Entry 3GTG (X-ray diffraction, 3.78 A resolution); this record covers chains A and I of the 13 polymer chains in the assembly.

[Chain A]
Name: DNA-directed RNA polymerase II subunit RPB1
From: Saccharomyces cerevisiae
Notes: EC 2.7.7.6; fragment: DNA-directed RNA polymerase II largest subunit
UniProt: P04050 (RPB1_YEAST); residue numbers follow UniProt; this construct covers 1-1733
Sequence (1733 residues; row label = number of the first residue in the row):
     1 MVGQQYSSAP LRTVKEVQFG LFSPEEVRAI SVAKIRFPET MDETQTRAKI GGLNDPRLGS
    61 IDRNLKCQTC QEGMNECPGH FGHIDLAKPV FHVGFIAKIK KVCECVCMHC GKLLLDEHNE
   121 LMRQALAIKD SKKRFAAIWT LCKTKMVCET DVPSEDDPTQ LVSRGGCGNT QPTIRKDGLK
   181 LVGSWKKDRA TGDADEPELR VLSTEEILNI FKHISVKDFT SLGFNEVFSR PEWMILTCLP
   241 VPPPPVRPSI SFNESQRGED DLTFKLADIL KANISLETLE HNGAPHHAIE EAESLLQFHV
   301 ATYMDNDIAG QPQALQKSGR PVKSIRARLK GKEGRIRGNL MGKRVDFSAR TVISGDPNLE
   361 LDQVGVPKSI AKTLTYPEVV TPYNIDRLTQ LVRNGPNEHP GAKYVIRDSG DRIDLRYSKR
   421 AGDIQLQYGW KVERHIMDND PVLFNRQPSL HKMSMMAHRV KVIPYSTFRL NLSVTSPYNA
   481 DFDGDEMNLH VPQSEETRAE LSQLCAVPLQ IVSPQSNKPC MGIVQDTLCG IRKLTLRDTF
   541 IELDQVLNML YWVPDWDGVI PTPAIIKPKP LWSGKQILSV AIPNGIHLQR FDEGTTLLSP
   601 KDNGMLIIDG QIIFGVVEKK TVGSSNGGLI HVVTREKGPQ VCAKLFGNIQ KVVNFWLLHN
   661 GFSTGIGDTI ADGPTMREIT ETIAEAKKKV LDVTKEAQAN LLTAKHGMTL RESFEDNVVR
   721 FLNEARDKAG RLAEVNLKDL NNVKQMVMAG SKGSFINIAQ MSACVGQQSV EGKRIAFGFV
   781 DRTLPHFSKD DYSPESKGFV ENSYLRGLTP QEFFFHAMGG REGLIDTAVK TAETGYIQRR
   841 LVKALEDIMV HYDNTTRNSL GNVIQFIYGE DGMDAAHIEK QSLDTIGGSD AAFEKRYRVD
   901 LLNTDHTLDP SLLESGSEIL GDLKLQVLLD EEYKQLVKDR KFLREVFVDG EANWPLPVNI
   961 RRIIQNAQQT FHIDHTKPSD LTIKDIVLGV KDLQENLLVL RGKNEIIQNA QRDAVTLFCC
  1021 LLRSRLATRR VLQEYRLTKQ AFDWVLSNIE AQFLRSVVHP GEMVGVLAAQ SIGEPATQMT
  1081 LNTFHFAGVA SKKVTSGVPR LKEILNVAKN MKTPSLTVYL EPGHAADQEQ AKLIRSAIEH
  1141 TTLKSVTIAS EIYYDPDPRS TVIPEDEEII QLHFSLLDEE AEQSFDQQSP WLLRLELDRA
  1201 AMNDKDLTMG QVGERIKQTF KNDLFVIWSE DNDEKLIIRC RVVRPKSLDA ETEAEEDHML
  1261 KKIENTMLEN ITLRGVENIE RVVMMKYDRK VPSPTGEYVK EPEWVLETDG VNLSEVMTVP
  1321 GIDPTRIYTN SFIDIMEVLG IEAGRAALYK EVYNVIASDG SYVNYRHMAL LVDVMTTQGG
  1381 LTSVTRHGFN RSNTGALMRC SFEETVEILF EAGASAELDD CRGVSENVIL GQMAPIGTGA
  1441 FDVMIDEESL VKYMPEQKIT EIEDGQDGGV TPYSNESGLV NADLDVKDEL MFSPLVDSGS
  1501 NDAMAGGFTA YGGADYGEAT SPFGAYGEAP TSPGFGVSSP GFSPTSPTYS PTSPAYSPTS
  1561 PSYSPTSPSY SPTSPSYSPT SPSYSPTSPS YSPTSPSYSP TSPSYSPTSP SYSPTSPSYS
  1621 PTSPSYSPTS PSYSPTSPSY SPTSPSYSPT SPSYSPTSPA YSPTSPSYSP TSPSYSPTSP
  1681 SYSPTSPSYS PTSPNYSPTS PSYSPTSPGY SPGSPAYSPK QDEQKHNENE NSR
Disordered / not traced: 1-2, 1180-1186, 1452-1733
Disulfides: Cys110-Cys167
Bound ions: Zn2+ site 1: Cys70, Cys77, His80; Zn2+ site 2 near Cys148 (its only coordinating residue here)
Curated features (UniProtKB/Swiss-Prot):
  - region: Pro248 to Asp260 (Lid loop), Asn306 to Lys323 (Rudder loop), Pro810 to Glu822 (Bridging helix)
  - binding site (Zn(2+)): Cys67, Cys70, Cys77, His80, Cys107, Cys110, Cys148, Cys167
  - binding site (Mg(2+)): Asp481, Asp483, Asp485
  - modified residue: Thr1471 (Phosphothreonine)
  - cross-link (Glycyl lysine isopeptide (Lys-Gly)): Lys695 (interchain with G-Cter in ubiquitin), Lys1246 (interchain with G-Cter in ubiquitin), Lys1350 (interchain with G-Cter in ubiquitin)
What the authors report for this chain:
  - binding site for the 12-nt RNA strand: Arg446, Asn479, Thr827, Gln1078, Asn1082
  - contacts within the chain: Ser769-His1085, Gly772-His1085

[Chain I]
Name: DNA-directed RNA polymerase II subunit RPB9
From: Saccharomyces cerevisiae
Notes: fragment: DNA-directed RNA polymerase II subunit 9
UniProt: P27999 (RPB9_YEAST); numbering as in UniProt (aligned over 1-122)
Sequence (122 residues; each row starts with the number of its first residue):
     1 MTTFRFCRDC NNMLYPREDK ENNRLLFECR TCSYVEEAGS PLVYRHELIT NIGETAGVVQ
    61 DIGSDPTLPR SDRECPKCHS RENVFFQSQQ RRKDTSMVLF FVCLSCSHIF TSDQKNKRTQ
   121 FS
Disordered / not traced: 1, 121-122
Bound ions: Zn2+ site 1: Cys7, Cys10, Cys29; Zn2+ site 2: Cys75, Cys78, Cys106
Curated features (UniProtKB/Swiss-Prot):
  - zinc finger: Cys7 to Cys32 (C4-type), Ser71 to Thr111 (TFIIS-type)
  - binding site (Zn(2+)): Cys7, Cys10, Cys29, Cys32, Cys75, Cys78, Cys103, Cys106
  - modified residue: Ser40 (Phosphoserine)

[How chain A and chain I interact]
Pairs across the interface (56):
  Ala697(A) - Met97(I)
  Gln698(A) - Gln87(I)
  Gln698(A) - Met97(I)
  Gln698(A) - Val98(I)
  Gln698(A) - Leu99(I)
  Gln698(A) - Ser112(I)  hydrogen bond (backbone-side chain)
  Asn700(A) - Asp113(I)
  Asn700(A) - Asn116(I)
  Thr709(A) - Lys93(I)
  Thr709(A) - Asp94(I)
  Arg711(A) - Gln87(I)  hydrogen bond
  Arg711(A) - Arg91(I)
  Arg711(A) - Arg92(I)
  Arg711(A) - Thr95(I)
  Arg711(A) - Ser96(I)
  Phe714(A) - Met97(I)  hydrophobic
  Asp781(A) - Arg91(I)  salt bridge
  Arg782(A) - Thr67(I)
  Ser788(A) - Pro69(I)
  Lys789(A) - Thr67(I)  hydrogen bond (backbone-backbone)
  Lys789(A) - Leu68(I)
  Lys789(A) - Pro69(I)
  Asp790(A) - Gln87(I)
  Asp790(A) - Arg91(I)  salt bridge
  Tyr792(A) - Gln87(I)
  Tyr792(A) - Met97(I)  hydrophobic
  Lys1144(A) - Leu48(I)
  Thr1147(A) - Leu48(I)
  Ile1148(A) - Glu47(I)
  Ile1148(A) - Leu48(I)  hydrogen bond (backbone-backbone)
  Ile1148(A) - Ile49(I)
  Ala1149(A) - Arg45(I)
  Ala1149(A) - Glu47(I)
  Ser1150(A) - Tyr44(I)
  Ser1150(A) - Arg45(I)
  Ser1150(A) - His46(I)  hydrogen bond (backbone-backbone)
  Ser1150(A) - Glu47(I)
  Glu1151(A) - Leu42(I)
  Glu1151(A) - Tyr44(I)
  Glu1151(A) - Arg45(I)  salt bridge
  Ile1152(A) - Leu42(I)
  Ile1152(A) - Val43(I)  hydrogen bond (backbone-backbone)
  Ile1152(A) - Tyr44(I)  hydrogen bond (backbone-backbone)
  Tyr1153(A) - Pro41(I)
  Tyr1153(A) - Leu42(I)  hydrophobic
  Tyr1154(A) - Glu18(I)
  Tyr1154(A) - Asn23(I)
  Tyr1154(A) - Arg24(I)  hydrogen bond (side chain-backbone)
  Tyr1154(A) - Leu25(I)  hydrophobic
  Tyr1154(A) - Pro41(I)  hydrogen bond (backbone-backbone)
  Val1162(A) - Pro41(I)  hydrophobic
  Pro1190(A) - Glu18(I)
  Trp1191(A) - Leu25(I)  hydrophobic
  Lys1261(A) - Tyr44(I)
  Glu1264(A) - Tyr44(I)
  Glu1264(A) - His46(I)
Also at the interface, not in a pair above, chain A (33 interface residues in all): Ala699, Leu701, Leu710, Pro1156, Glu1196, Asp1198, Leu1268
Also at the interface, not in a pair above, chain I (33 interface residues in all): Asp19, Phe86, Gln114, Lys115

[In short]
The chain A/chain I interface involves 33 residues from each chain, with 9 hydrogen bonds and 3 salt bridges.
Among the polar pairs are Asp781(A)-Arg91(I), Asp790(A)-Arg91(I) and Glu1151(A)-Arg45(I). The paper reports a
binding site for the 12-nt RNA strand at Arg446(A), Asn479(A) and Thr827(A) among others; contacts within the
chain involving His1085(A), Ser769(A) and Gly772(A).
Here chain A is DNA-directed RNA polymerase II subunit RPB1 and chain I is DNA-directed RNA polymerase II
subunit RPB9, both from Saccharomyces cerevisiae. Entry 3GTG (Backtracked RNA polymerase II complex with 12mer
RNA) was determined by X-ray diffraction, deposited together with 3GTJ, 3GTK, 3GTL, 3GTM, 3GTO, 3GTP and 3GTQ.
